Entry 3N3T (X-ray diffraction, 2.35 A resolution); this record covers chains A and B.

== Chain A (and B) ==
Name: Putative diguanylate cyclase/phosphodiesterase
Source organism: Thiobacillus denitrificans
Notes: chain B of this document is another copy of the same molecule, construct and numbering; everything in this record applies to it too
UniProtKB: Q3SJE6 (Q3SJE6_THIDA); numbering as in UniProt (aligned over 487-758)
Amino-acid sequence (294 residues; each row starts with the number of its first residue):
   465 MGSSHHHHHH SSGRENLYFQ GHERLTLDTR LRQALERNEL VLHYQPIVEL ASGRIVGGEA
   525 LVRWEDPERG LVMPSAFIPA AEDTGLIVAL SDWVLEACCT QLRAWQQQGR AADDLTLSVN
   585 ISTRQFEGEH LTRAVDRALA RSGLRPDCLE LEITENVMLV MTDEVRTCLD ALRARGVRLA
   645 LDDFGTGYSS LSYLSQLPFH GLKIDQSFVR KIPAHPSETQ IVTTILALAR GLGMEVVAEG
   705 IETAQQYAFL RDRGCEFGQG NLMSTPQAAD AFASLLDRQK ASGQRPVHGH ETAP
Unresolved in the structure: 465-486, 747-758 (chain B: 465-485, 747-758)
Differences from the reference sequence: expression tag (465-486)
Modified residues: Mse465 (selenomethionine); Mse537, Mse622, Mse625, Mse698, Mse727 (selenomethionine; parent Met)
Ion coordination: Mg2+ site 1: Glu523, Asn584, Glu616, Asp646 (together with c-di-GMP); Mg2+ site 2: Asp646, Asp647, Glu703 (together with c-di-GMP)
Residues lining bound ligands: c-di-GMP: Gln509, Glu523, Ala524, Leu525, Val526, Arg527, Mse537, Pro538, Ile542, Ile551, Ser555, Val558, Asn584, Ile585, Ser586, Glu616, Asp646, Asp647, Lys667, Gln670, Glu703, Gly704, Ile705, Glu706, Gly724, Asn725, Pro730
Reported in the primary citation:
  - Mg2+ coordination: Glu523, Asn584, Glu616, Asp646, Asp647, Glu703
  - binding site for c-di-GMP: Gln509, Glu523, Val526, Arg527, Ile542, Ile551, Val558, Asn584, Asp646, Asp647, Gln670, Glu706, Asn725
  - contacts within the chain: Glu523-Lys667, Glu616-Lys667, Asp647-Asp669, Glu523-Gln723
  - catalytic residues: Asp647, Lys667
  - mutagenesis - R527A, T618A, T650A, K667A, Q723A: decreased catalytic activity
  - mutagenesis - Q509A, D669A, Q670A, E706A, N725A: unchanged catalytic activity
  - mutagenesis - E523A, N584A, E616A, D646A, D647A, D647N, E703A: abolished catalytic activity

== Chain A / chain B interface ==
Pairs across the interface (43; chain A residue first):
  Mse622(A) with Tyr652(B), hydrogen bond (backbone-side chain)
  Leu623(A) with Leu623(B), hydrophobic
  Phe648(A) with Leu655(B), hydrophobic
  Gly649(A) with Ser656(B), hydrogen bond (backbone-side chain)
  Gly651(A) with Ser654(B)
  Tyr652(A) with Mse622(B), hydrogen bond (side chain-backbone); Leu623(B), hydrophobic; Ser653(B); Ser654(B); Tyr657(B)
  Ser653(A) with Gly651(B); Tyr652(B); Ser653(B), hydrogen bond (backbone-backbone)
  Ser654(A) with Gly651(B); Tyr652(B)
  Leu655(A) with Gly649(B); Ile689(B), hydrophobic
  Ser656(A) with Gly649(B), hydrogen bond (backbone-backbone); Phe672(B); Ile685(B)
  Tyr657(A) with Tyr652(B)
  Ser659(A) with Ser681(B), hydrogen bond; Gln684(B); Ile685(B)
  Gln660(A) with Ser681(B)
  Phe672(A) with Ser656(B)
  Ser681(A) with Gln660(B), hydrogen bond
  Gln684(A) with Ser659(B); Gly695(B); Leu696(B)
  Ile685(A) with Ser656(B); Ser659(B), hydrogen bond (backbone-side chain)
  Thr688(A) with Ser659(B), hydrogen bond; Leu692(B); Leu696(B)
  Ile689(A) with Leu655(B), hydrophobic
  Leu692(A) with Leu655(B), hydrophobic; Thr688(B); Leu692(B)
  Gly695(A) with Gln684(B); Thr688(B), hydrogen bond (backbone-side chain)
  Leu696(A) with Gln684(B); Thr688(B)
Also at the interface, not in a pair above, chain A (23 interface residues in all): Ala691
Also at the interface, not in a pair above, chain B (23 interface residues in all): Glu619, Phe648

== Overview ==
The chain A/chain B interface involves 23 residues from each chain; the contacts include 10 hydrogen bonds.
Polar pairs include Mse622(A)-Tyr652(B), Gly649(A)-Ser656(B) and Ser659(A)-Ser681(B). Chain A binds c-di-GMP.
The paper reports catalytic residues Asp647(A) and Lys667(A); E523A, N584A and E616A of chain A, among others,
abolish catalytic activity; 17 substitutions were tested in all.
Chain A and chain B are both Putative diguanylate cyclase/phosphodiesterase (Thiobacillus denitrificans); the
structure, Crystal structure of putative diguanylate cyclase/phosphodiesterase complex with cyclic di-gmp, was
determined by X-ray diffraction (same publication as 2R6O).
